3J96 - chains G and M of the 13 polymer chains in the assembly; structure by electron microscopy, 7.60 A resolution (low resolution: residue-level contacts below are approximate; hydrogen-bond / salt-bridge calls are withheld).

[Chain G]
Name: Alpha-soluble NSF attachment protein
From: Rattus norvegicus
UniProtKB: P54921 (SNAA_RAT); residue numbers follow UniProt; this construct covers 1-295
Chain sequence (297 residues; each row starts with the number of its first residue; numbers below 1 keep their minus sign (Gly-1 is residue -1)):
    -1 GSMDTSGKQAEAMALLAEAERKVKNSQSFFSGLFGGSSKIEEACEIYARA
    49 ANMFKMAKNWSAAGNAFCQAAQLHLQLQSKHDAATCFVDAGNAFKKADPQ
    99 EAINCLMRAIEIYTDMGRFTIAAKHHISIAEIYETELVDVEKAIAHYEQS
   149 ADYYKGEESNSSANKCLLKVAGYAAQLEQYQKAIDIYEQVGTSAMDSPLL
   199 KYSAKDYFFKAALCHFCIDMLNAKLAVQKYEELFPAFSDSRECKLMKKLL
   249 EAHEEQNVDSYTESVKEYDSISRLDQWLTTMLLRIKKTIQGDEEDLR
Unresolved in the structure: -1 to 7, 294-295
Construct notes: expression tag (-1 to 0)
What the authors report for this chain:
  - mutagenesis - D217A/E249K/E252K/E253K: decreased catalytic activity on SNARE complex disassembly
  - mutagenesis - K122E/K163E: abolished catalytic activity
  - mutagenesis - K203E/R239E: decreased catalytic activity

[Chain M]
Name: Synaptosomal-associated protein 25
From: Rattus norvegicus
Chain sequence (188 residues; row label = number of the first residue in the row):
    17 RADQLADESLESTRRMLQLVEESKDAGIRTLVMLDEQGEQLDRVEEGMNH
    67 INQDMKEAEKNLKDLGKFCGLCVCPCNKLKSSDAYKKAWGNNQDGVVASQ
   117 PARVVDEREQMAISGGFIRRVTNDARENEMDENLEQVSGIIGNLRHMALD
   167 MGNEIDTQNRQIDRIMEKADSNKTRIDEANQRATKMLG
Unresolved in the structure: 84-140

[Chain G / chain M interface]
Residue-residue contacts (10; chain G residue first):
  Glu39(G) with Gln197(M)
  Asp80(G) with Lys189(M)
  Leu197(G) with Arg45(M)
  Tyr200(G) with Glu38(M); Arg45(M)
  Pro233(G) with Gln34(M)
  Ala234(G) with Gln34(M)
  Phe235(G) with Arg30(M); Arg31(M); Gln34(M)
Interface residues without a listed pair, chain G (10 interface residues in all): Pro196, Ser236, Ser238
Interface residues without a listed pair, chain M (8 interface residues in all): Leu35

[In short]
Chain G and chain M form an interface of 10 and 8 residues respectively. From the paper:
D217A/E249K/E252K/E253K of chain G reduce catalytic activity on SNARE complex disassembly; K122E/K163E of
chain G abolish catalytic activity.
Here chain G is Alpha-soluble NSF attachment protein and chain M is Synaptosomal-associated protein 25, both
from Rattus norvegicus. Entry 3J96 (Structure of 20S supercomplex) was determined by electron microscopy
together with 3J94, 3J95, 3J97, 3J98 and 3J99 from the same study.
